7PL0 - chains A and B; structure by X-ray diffraction, 2.10 A resolution.

[Chain A (and B)]
Molecule: Deferrochelatase/peroxidase
From: Bacillus subtilis
Notes: EC 1.11.1.-; chain B of this document is another copy of the same molecule, construct and numbering; everything in this record applies to it too
UniProtKB: A0A162R372 (A0A162R372_BACIU); residue numbers follow UniProt; this construct covers 1-416
Sequence (416 residues; numbered 1 to 416; the number before each row is that of its first residue):
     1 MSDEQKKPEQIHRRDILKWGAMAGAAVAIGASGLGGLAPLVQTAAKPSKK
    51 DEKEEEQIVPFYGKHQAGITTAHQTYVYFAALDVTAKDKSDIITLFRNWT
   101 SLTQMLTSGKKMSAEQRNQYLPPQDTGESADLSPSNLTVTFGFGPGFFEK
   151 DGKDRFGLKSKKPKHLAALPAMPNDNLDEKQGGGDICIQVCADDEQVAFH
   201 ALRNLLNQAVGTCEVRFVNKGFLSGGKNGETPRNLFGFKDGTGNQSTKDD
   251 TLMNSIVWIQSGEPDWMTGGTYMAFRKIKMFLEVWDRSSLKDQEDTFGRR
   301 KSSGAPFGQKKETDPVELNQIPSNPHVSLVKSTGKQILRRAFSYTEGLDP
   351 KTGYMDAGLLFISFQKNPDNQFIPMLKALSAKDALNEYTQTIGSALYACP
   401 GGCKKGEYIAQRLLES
Disordered / not traced: 1-55, 309-321, 415-416 (chain B: 1-55, 112-116, 309-321, 415-416)
Differences from the reference sequence: engineered mutation Glu317 (Lys in A0A162R372), Pro325 (Ser in A0A162R372), Val330 (Ala in A0A162R372)
Bound ions: heme Fe near His326 (its only coordinating residue here)
Ligand contacts: heme (HEM): Asn234, Phe236, Phe238, Lys239, Asp240, Gly241, Thr242, Gly243, Ile278, Met280, Phe297, His326, Val327, Val330, Lys331, Gln336, Ile337, Arg339, Leu359, Phe361, Phe372, Met375, Leu376, Leu379, Leu385, Thr389
What the authors report for this chain:
  - conformationally variable residues (order/disorder transition, side-chain flip): Arg299, Gln309 to Ile321
  - heme coordination: His326
  - catalytic residues: Asp240, Arg339
  - mutagenesis - L166Q/V284A/T296S/A330V: increased catalytic activity on DMP

[Interface between chain A and chain B]
Contacting residue pairs (100):
  Tyr76(A) - Tyr76(B)  hydrogen bond
  Tyr76(A) - Glu195(B)  hydrogen bond (side chain-backbone)
  Tyr78(A) - Thr345(B)  hydrogen bond
  Gln119(A) - Ser289(B)
  Gln119(A) - Leu290(B)  hydrogen bond (backbone-backbone)
  Gln119(A) - Lys291(B)  hydrogen bond (backbone-backbone)
  Tyr120(A) - Ser289(B)
  Tyr120(A) - Lys291(B)
  Leu121(A) - Ser289(B)
  Leu121(A) - Leu290(B)  hydrogen bond (backbone-backbone)
  Pro122(A) - Asp286(B)
  Pro122(A) - Arg287(B)
  Pro122(A) - Ser288(B)
  Pro122(A) - Ser289(B)
  Pro123(A) - Ser288(B)
  Pro123(A) - Leu290(B)
  Pro123(A) - Gln293(B)
  Thr126(A) - Gly237(B)
  Thr126(A) - Asp286(B)
  Thr126(A) - Lys301(B)  hydrogen bond (backbone-side chain)
  Gly127(A) - Arg233(B)
  Gly127(A) - Gly237(B)
  Glu128(A) - Asn234(B)
  Ala130(A) - Arg233(B)
  Asp131(A) - Gly226(B)
  Asp131(A) - Lys227(B)  hydrogen bond (backbone-backbone)
  Asp131(A) - Arg233(B)  salt bridge
  Leu132(A) - Gly225(B)
  Ser133(A) - Lys227(B)
  Asp194(A) - Ser224(B)  hydrogen bond
  Glu195(A) - Tyr76(B)  hydrogen bond (backbone-side chain)
  Glu195(A) - Glu195(B)
  Glu195(A) - Phe222(B)
  Glu195(A) - Thr345(B)
  Gln196(A) - Phe222(B)
  Gln196(A) - Leu223(B)
  Gln196(A) - Ser224(B)  hydrogen bond (side chain-backbone)
  Gln196(A) - Arg233(B)  hydrogen bond (side chain-backbone)
  Phe199(A) - Leu282(B)  hydrophobic
  Phe199(A) - Thr345(B)
  Phe199(A) - Met355(B)  hydrophobic
  Arg203(A) - Leu235(B)  hydrogen bond (side chain-backbone)
  Arg203(A) - Leu282(B)
  Arg203(A) - Asp286(B)  salt bridge
  Asn207(A) - Asp286(B)  hydrogen bond
  Val215(A) - Leu348(B)
  Arg216(A) - Leu348(B)
  Phe217(A) - Leu348(B)  hydrophobic
  Val218(A) - Gly347(B)
  Val218(A) - Leu348(B)  hydrophobic
  Val218(A) - Met355(B)  hydrophobic
  Lys220(A) - Lys220(B)
  Lys220(A) - Thr345(B)  hydrogen bond (side chain-backbone)
  Phe222(A) - Glu195(B)
  Phe222(A) - Gln196(B)
  Leu223(A) - Gln196(B)
  Ser224(A) - Leu132(B)
  Ser224(A) - Asp194(B)  hydrogen bond
  Ser224(A) - Gln196(B)  hydrogen bond (backbone-side chain)
  Gly225(A) - Leu132(B)
  Gly226(A) - Asp131(B)
  Lys227(A) - Asp131(B)  hydrogen bond (backbone-backbone)
  Arg233(A) - Gly127(B)
  Arg233(A) - Ala130(B)
  Arg233(A) - Asp131(B)  salt bridge
  Arg233(A) - Gln196(B)  hydrogen bond (backbone-side chain)
  Asn234(A) - Glu128(B)
  Leu235(A) - Phe199(B)  hydrophobic
  Leu235(A) - Arg203(B)  hydrogen bond (backbone-side chain)
  Gly237(A) - Thr126(B)
  Gly237(A) - Gly127(B)
  Gly237(A) - Glu128(B)
  Leu282(A) - Phe199(B)  hydrophobic
  Leu282(A) - Arg203(B)
  Asp286(A) - Pro122(B)
  Asp286(A) - Thr126(B)
  Asp286(A) - Arg203(B)  salt bridge
  Asp286(A) - Asn207(B)  hydrogen bond
  Arg287(A) - Pro122(B)
  Ser288(A) - Pro122(B)
  Ser288(A) - Pro123(B)
  Ser289(A) - Gln119(B)
  Ser289(A) - Tyr120(B)
  Ser289(A) - Leu121(B)
  Ser289(A) - Pro122(B)
  Leu290(A) - Gln119(B)  hydrogen bond (backbone-backbone)
  Leu290(A) - Leu121(B)  hydrogen bond (backbone-backbone)
  Lys291(A) - Gln119(B)  hydrogen bond (backbone-backbone)
  Gln293(A) - Pro123(B)
  Lys301(A) - Thr126(B)  hydrogen bond (side chain-backbone)
  Thr345(A) - Tyr78(B)  hydrogen bond
  Thr345(A) - Phe199(B)
  Thr345(A) - Lys220(B)  hydrogen bond
  Glu346(A) - Glu346(B)
  Gly347(A) - Val218(B)
  Leu348(A) - Val215(B)
  Leu348(A) - Arg216(B)
  Leu348(A) - Phe217(B)  hydrophobic
  Met355(A) - Phe199(B)  hydrophobic
  Met355(A) - Val218(B)  hydrophobic
Also at the interface, not in a pair above, chain A (54 interface residues in all): Asp125, Glu230, Thr231, Phe236, Trp285
Also at the interface, not in a pair above, chain B (53 interface residues in all): Ser133, Glu230, Thr231, Phe236, Trp285

[In short]
Chain A and chain B form an interface of 54 and 53 residues respectively; the contacts include 27 hydrogen
bonds and 4 salt bridges. Among the polar pairs are Asp131(A)-Arg233(B), Arg203(A)-Asp286(B) and
Tyr76(A)-Tyr76(B). Bound to chain A: heme. From the paper: catalytic residues Asp240(A) and Arg339(A);
L166Q/V284A/T296S/A330V of chain A increase catalytic activity on DMP.
Both chains are Deferrochelatase/peroxidase (Bacillus subtilis). Entry 7PL0 (Crystal structure of a DyP-type
peroxidase 5G5 variant from Bacillus subtilis) was determined by X-ray diffraction (same publication as 7PKX).
